3LTG - chains C and D of the 3 polymer chains in the assembly; structure by X-ray diffraction, 3.40 A resolution.

[Chain C]
Molecule: Epidermal growth factor receptor
Organism: Drosophila melanogaster
Notes: EC 2.7.10.-; fragment: ectodomain, residues 100-688
Reference sequence: P04412 (P04412_DROME); residues 1-589 here correspond to UniProt positions 100-688 (UniProt number = residue number + 99)
Sequence (601 residues; row label = number of the first residue in the row; numbers below 1 keep their minus sign (His-5 is residue -5)):
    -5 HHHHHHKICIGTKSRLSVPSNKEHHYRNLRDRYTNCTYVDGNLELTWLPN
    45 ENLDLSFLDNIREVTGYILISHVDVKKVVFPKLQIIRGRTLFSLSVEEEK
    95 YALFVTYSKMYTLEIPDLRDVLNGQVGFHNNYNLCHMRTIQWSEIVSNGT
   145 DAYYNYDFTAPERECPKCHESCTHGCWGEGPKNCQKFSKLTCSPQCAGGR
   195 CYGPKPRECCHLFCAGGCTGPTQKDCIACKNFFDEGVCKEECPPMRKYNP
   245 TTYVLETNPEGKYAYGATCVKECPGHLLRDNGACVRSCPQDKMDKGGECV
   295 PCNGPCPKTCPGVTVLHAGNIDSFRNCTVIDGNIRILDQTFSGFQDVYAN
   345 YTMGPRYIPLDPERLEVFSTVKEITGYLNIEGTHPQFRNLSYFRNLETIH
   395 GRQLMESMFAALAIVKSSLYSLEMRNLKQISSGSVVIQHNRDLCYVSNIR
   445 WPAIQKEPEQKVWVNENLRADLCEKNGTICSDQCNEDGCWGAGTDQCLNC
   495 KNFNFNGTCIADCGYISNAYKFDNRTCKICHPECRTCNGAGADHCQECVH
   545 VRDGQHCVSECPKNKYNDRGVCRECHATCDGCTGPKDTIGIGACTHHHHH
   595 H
Not modelled in the structure: -5 to -1, 144-152, 540-595
Sequence notes: expression tag (-5 to 0, 590-595); conflict Glu38 (Lys137 in P04412), Gly230 (Ala329 in P04412), Cys232 (Ser331 in P04412), Leu359 (Arg458 in P04412), Asn493 (Thr592 in P04412)
Disulfide bonds: Cys3-Cys30, Cys129-Cys159, Cys162-Cys170, Cys166-Cys178, Cys186-Cys195, Cys190-Cys203, Cys204-Cys212, Cys208-Cys220, Cys223-Cys232, Cys236-Cys263, Cys267-Cys278, Cys282-Cys293, Cys296-Cys300, Cys304-Cys321, Cys438-Cys467, Cys474-Cys483, Cys478-Cys491, Cys494-Cys503, Cys507-Cys521, Cys524-Cys531, Cys528-Cys539
Curated features (UniProtKB/Swiss-Prot):
  - glycosylation (N-linked (GlcNAc...) asparagine): Asn29, Asn142, Asn320, Asn344, Asn383, Asn470, Asn500, Asn518

[Chain D]
Molecule: Protein spitz
Organism: Drosophila melanogaster
Notes: fragment: EGF domain, residues 76-127
Reference sequence: Q01083 (SPITZ_DROME); residues 1-51 here correspond to UniProt positions 76-126 (UniProt number = residue number + 75)
Sequence (52 residues; row label = number of the first residue in the row):
     1 TFPTYKCPETFDAWYCLNDAHCFAVKIADLPVYSCECAIGFMGQRCEYKE
    51 ID
Not modelled in the structure: 1
Sequence notes: expression tag (52)
Disulfide bonds: Cys7-Cys22, Cys16-Cys35, Cys37-Cys46

[Interface between chain C and chain D]
Residue-residue contacts - 43 pairs, chain C then chain D:
  Arg9(C) - Gln44(D)  hydrogen bond
  Leu10(C) - Phe23(D)
  Leu10(C) - Val25(D)  hydrophobic
  Leu10(C) - Ser34(D)
  Ser11(C) - Ser34(D)
  Ser11(C) - Cys35(D)  hydrogen bond (side chain-backbone)
  Ser11(C) - Gly43(D)
  Ser11(C) - Gln44(D)  hydrogen bond (side chain-backbone)
  Val12(C) - Cys35(D)  hydrogen bond (backbone-backbone)
  Val12(C) - Glu36(D)
  Val12(C) - Cys37(D)  hydrogen bond (backbone-backbone)
  Ser14(C) - Glu36(D)  hydrogen bond
  Ser14(C) - Cys37(D)  hydrogen bond (backbone-backbone)
  His18(C) - Glu50(D)  salt bridge
  Asn22(C) - Glu50(D)
  Leu88(C) - Ile27(D)  hydrophobic
  Phe98(C) - Ile27(D)  hydrophobic
  Tyr101(C) - Lys26(D)  hydrogen bond (side chain-backbone)
  Tyr101(C) - Ile27(D)  hydrophobic
  His123(C) - Ala28(D)
  Asn124(C) - Ala28(D)
  Arg329(C) - Tyr48(D)
  Asp332(C) - Lys49(D)  salt bridge
  Gln333(C) - Glu47(D)
  Gln339(C) - Trp14(D)
  Gln339(C) - Arg45(D)  hydrogen bond (backbone-side chain)
  Asp340(C) - Arg45(D)
  Val341(C) - Tyr15(D)  hydrophobic
  Val341(C) - Arg45(D)
  Tyr345(C) - Phe11(D)
  Tyr345(C) - Tyr15(D)
  Tyr345(C) - Gln44(D)
  Met347(C) - Thr10(D)
  Met347(C) - Trp14(D)
  Met347(C) - Tyr15(D)
  Arg350(C) - Trp14(D)
  Glu375(C) - Lys49(D)  hydrogen bond (backbone-side chain)
  Glu400(C) - Met42(D)
  Glu400(C) - Ile51(D)
  Met402(C) - Ile51(D)  hydrophobic
  Met402(C) - Asp52(D)
  Lys410(C) - Lys49(D)
  Gln432(C) - Asp52(D)
Interface residues without a listed pair, chain C (35 interface residues in all): Ser8, Pro13, Trp41, Ser89, Thr100, Thr308, Leu331, Phe338, Thr346
Interface residues without a listed pair, chain D (27 interface residues in all): Leu17, Asn18, Leu30, Val32

[Overview]
The interface between chain C and chain D involves 35 residues on one side and 27 on the other, with 10
hydrogen bonds and 2 salt bridges. Polar contacts include His18(C)-Glu50(D), Asp332(C)-Lys49(D) and
Arg9(C)-Gln44(D).
Chain C is Epidermal growth factor receptor and chain D is Protein spitz, both from Drosophila melanogaster;
the structure, Crystal structure of the Drosophila Epidermal Growth Factor Receptor ectodomain complexed with
a low affinity Spitz ..., was determined by X-ray diffraction, deposited together with 3LTF.
